PDB entry 6YDZ | X-ray diffraction, 2.90 A resolution | chain A

== Chain A ==
Name: Stimulator of interferon protein
Organism: Homo sapiens
Reference sequence: A0A2R3XZB7 (A0A2R3XZB7_HUMAN); residues 140-343 here = UniProt positions 140-343
Sequence (204 residues; row label = number of the first residue in the row):
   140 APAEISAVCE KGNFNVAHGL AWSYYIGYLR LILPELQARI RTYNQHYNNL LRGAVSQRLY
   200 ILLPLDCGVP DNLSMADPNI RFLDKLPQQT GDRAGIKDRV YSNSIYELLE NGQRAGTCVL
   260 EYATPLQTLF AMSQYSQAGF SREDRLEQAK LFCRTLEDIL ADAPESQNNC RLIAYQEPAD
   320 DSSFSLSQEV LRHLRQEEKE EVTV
Unresolved in the structure: 140-153, 187-191, 318-320, 338-343
Residues lining bound ligands: c-GMP-AMP (4BW; 2-amino-9-[(2R,3R,3aS,5R,7aR,9R,10R,10aS,12R,14aR)-9-(6-amino-9H-purin-9-yl)-3,5,10,12-tetrahydroxy-5,12-dioxidooctahydro-2H,7H-difuro[3,2-d:3',2'-j][1,3,7,9,2,8]tetraoxadiphosphacyclododecin-2-yl]-1,9-dihydro-6H-purin-6-one): Ser162, Tyr163, Gly166, Tyr167, Arg232, Ile235, Arg238, Val239, Tyr240, Ser241, Glu260, Thr263, Pro264, Thr267

== Overview ==
Bound to chain A: c-GMP-AMP.
Chain A is Stimulator of interferon protein (Homo sapiens); the structure, Human wtSTING in complex with
3',3'-cGAMP, was determined by X-ray diffraction (same publication as 6Z0Z, 6Z15, 6Y99, 6YDB and 6YEA).
